PDB entry 2VSS | X-ray diffraction, 2.22 A resolution | chains B and C of the 6 polymer chains in the assembly

Chain B (and C):
Protein: P-hydroxycinnamoyl CoA hydratase/lyase
From: Pseudomonas fluorescens
Notes: EC 4.2.1.101; chain C of this document is another copy of the same molecule, construct and numbering; everything in this record applies to it too
UniProtKB: O69762 (O69762_PSEFL); residue numbers follow UniProt; this construct covers 1-276
Chain sequence (276 residues; numbered 1 to 276; the number before each row is that of its first residue):
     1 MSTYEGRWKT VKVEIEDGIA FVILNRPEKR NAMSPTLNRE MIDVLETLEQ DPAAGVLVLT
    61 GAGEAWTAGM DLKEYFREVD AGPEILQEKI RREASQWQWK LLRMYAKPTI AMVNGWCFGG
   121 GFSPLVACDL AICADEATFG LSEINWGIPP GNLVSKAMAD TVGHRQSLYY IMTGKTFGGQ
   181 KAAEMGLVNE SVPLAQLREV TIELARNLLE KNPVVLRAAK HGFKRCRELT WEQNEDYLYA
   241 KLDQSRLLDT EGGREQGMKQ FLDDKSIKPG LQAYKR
Unresolved in the structure: 1-3, 252-276 (chain C: 1-5, 73-81, 251-276)
Swiss-Prot annotation at these positions:
  - binding site (acetyl-CoA): Lys29, Ala68, Met70, Leu72, Gly120, Ser142, Trp146
  - binding site (vanillin): Tyr75, Gly151, Tyr239
  - mutagenesis: Ser123 (S123A: Reduced kcat compared to wild-type but not markerdly), Glu143 (E143A: Abolishes catalytic activity), Tyr239 (Y239F: Increased KM for feruloyl-CoA but retains a significant amount of catalytic activity with a kcat 10 times less than that of the wild-type)
Residues lining bound ligands: acetyl coenzyme A (ACO): Glu28, Lys29, Arg30, Ala32, Ala68, Gly69, Met70, Asp71, Leu72, Trp116, Phe118, Gly119, Gly120, Ser142, Glu143, Trp146, Ile148
Reported in the primary citation:
  - binding site for 4-hydroxy-3-methoxybenzaldehyde: Tyr75
  - mutagenesis - S123A/E143A, E143A: abolished catalytic activity
  - mutagenesis - S123A: decreased catalytic activity on feruloyl-CoA
  - mutagenesis - S123A: unchanged binding to feruloyl-CoA
  - catalytic residues: Tyr75, Arg91, Tyr239 (proposed by the authors, not directly observed)
  - specificity-determining residues: Tyr239

Chain B / chain C interface:
Pairs across the interface - 75 pairs, chain B then chain C:
  Arg91(B) - Tyr239(C)
  Arg91(B) - Leu242(C)
  Arg91(B) - Asp243(C)  salt bridge
  Ser95(B) - Glu235(C)  hydrogen bond
  Trp99(B) - Trp231(C)  hydrophobic
  Trp99(B) - Glu232(C)
  Trp99(B) - Glu235(C)
  Lys100(B) - Glu235(C)  salt bridge
  Arg103(B) - Trp231(C)
  Val126(B) - Trp231(C)  hydrophobic
  Ile144(B) - Lys211(C)
  Ile144(B) - Val215(C)  hydrophobic
  Ile144(B) - Leu216(C)
  Asn145(B) - Lys211(C)  hydrogen bond
  Gly147(B) - Val215(C)
  Ile148(B) - Val215(C)
  Ile148(B) - Leu242(C)  hydrophobic
  Pro149(B) - Val215(C)
  Pro149(B) - Ala218(C)  hydrophobic
  Pro149(B) - Ala219(C)
  Pro149(B) - Leu242(C)
  Pro149(B) - Ser245(C)
  Pro150(B) - Ala219(C)
  Asn152(B) - Leu238(C)
  Asn152(B) - Tyr239(C)  hydrogen bond
  Leu153(B) - Trp231(C)
  Leu153(B) - Asn234(C)
  Leu153(B) - Glu235(C)
  Ser155(B) - Phe223(C)
  Ser155(B) - Cys226(C)
  Lys156(B) - Cys226(C)  hydrogen bond (side chain-backbone)
  Lys156(B) - Arg227(C)
  Lys156(B) - Leu229(C)  hydrogen bond (side chain-backbone)
  Lys156(B) - Trp231(C)
  Lys156(B) - Asn234(C)
  Ala159(B) - Phe223(C)  hydrophobic
  Ala159(B) - Cys226(C)  hydrophobic
  Ala159(B) - Arg227(C)
  Asp160(B) - Trp231(C)  hydrogen bond
  His164(B) - Asp160(C)
  His164(B) - Thr161(C)
  His164(B) - Phe223(C)
  His164(B) - Arg227(C)  hydrogen bond
  Arg165(B) - Leu125(C)  hydrogen bond (side chain-backbone)
  Arg165(B) - Val126(C)
  Arg165(B) - Cys128(C)  hydrogen bond (side chain-backbone)
  Arg165(B) - Asp129(C)  hydrogen bond (side chain-backbone)
  Arg165(B) - Leu130(C)
  Arg165(B) - Ala131(C)
  Arg165(B) - Gly186(C)
  Arg165(B) - Leu187(C)  hydrogen bond (side chain-backbone)
  Arg165(B) - Val188(C)
  Arg165(B) - Asn189(C)  hydrogen bond (backbone-side chain)
  Gln166(B) - Asn189(C)
  Ser167(B) - Phe223(C)
  Leu168(B) - Asp129(C)
  Leu168(B) - Leu130(C)
  Leu168(B) - Lys220(C)
  Leu168(B) - Phe223(C)  hydrophobic
  Leu168(B) - Lys224(C)
  Tyr169(B) - Leu130(C)
  Tyr169(B) - Asn189(C)
  Tyr169(B) - Leu204(C)  hydrophobic
  Ile171(B) - Ala219(C)  hydrophobic
  Ile171(B) - Phe223(C)  hydrophobic
  Met172(B) - Pro108(C)  hydrophobic
  Met172(B) - Asp129(C)
  Met172(B) - Leu208(C)
  Met172(B) - Lys211(C)
  Met172(B) - Leu216(C)  hydrophobic
  Thr173(B) - Leu204(C)
  Thr173(B) - Asn207(C)
  Thr173(B) - Leu208(C)
  Thr173(B) - Lys211(C)  hydrogen bond (backbone-side chain)
  Lys175(B) - Asn207(C)
Other interface residues (no listed pair), chain B (37 interface residues in all): Phe76, Gln87, Arg92, Ser123, Ala127, Ala157, Met158, Gly174, Glu228
Other interface residues (no listed pair), chain C (39 interface residues in all): Thr230, Lys241, Arg246

Summary:
Chain B and chain C form an interface of 37 and 39 residues respectively; the contacts include 13 hydrogen
bonds and 2 salt bridges. Among the polar pairs are Arg91(B)-Asp243(C), Lys100(B)-Glu235(C) and
Ser95(B)-Glu235(C). The paper reports catalytic residues Tyr75(B), Arg91(B) and Tyr239(B); S123A/E143A and
E143A of chain B abolish catalytic activity.
Both chains are P-hydroxycinnamoyl CoA hydratase/lyase (Pseudomonas fluorescens). Entry 2VSS (Wild-type
Hydroxycinnamoyl-CoA hydratase lyase in complex with acetyl- CoA and vanillin) was determined by X-ray
diffraction, deposited together with 2VSU.
